7SA6 - chains H and L of the 3 polymer chains in the assembly; structure by X-ray diffraction, 2.90 A resolution.

# Chain H
Protein: JAR5 Heavy Chain
From: Mus musculus
Chain sequence (252 residues; each row starts with the number of its first residue; numbers below 1 keep their minus sign (Met-18 is residue -18)):
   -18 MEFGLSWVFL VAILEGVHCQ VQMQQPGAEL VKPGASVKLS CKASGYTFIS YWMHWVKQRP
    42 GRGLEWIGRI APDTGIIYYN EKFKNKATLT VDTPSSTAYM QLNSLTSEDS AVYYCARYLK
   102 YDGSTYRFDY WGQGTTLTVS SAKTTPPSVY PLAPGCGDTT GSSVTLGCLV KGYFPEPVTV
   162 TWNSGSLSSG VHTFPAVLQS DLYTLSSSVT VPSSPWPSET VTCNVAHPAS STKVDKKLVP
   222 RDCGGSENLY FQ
Disordered / not traced: -18 to 0, 136-142, 192-200, 222-233
Disulfides: Cys22-Cys96, Cys149-Cys204

# Chain L
Protein: JAR5 Light Chain
From: Mus musculus
Chain sequence (216 residues; numbered 1 to 216; the number before each row is that of its first residue):
     1 DIVMTQAAPS VPVTPGESVS ISCRSSKSLL HSNGNTYLFW FLQRPGQSPQ LLIYRMSNLA
    61 SGVPDRFSGS GSGTSFTLRI SRVEAEDVGV YYCMQHLEYP YTFGGGTKLE IKRADAAPTV
   121 SIFPPSSEQL TSGGASVVCF LNNFYPKDIN VKWKIDGSER QNGVLNSWTD QDSKDSTYSM
   181 SSTLTLTKDE YERHNSYTCE ATHKTSTSPI VKSFNR
Disulfides: Cys23-Cys93, Cys139-Cys199

# How chain H and chain L interact
Contacting residue pairs (58):
  Trp33(H) with Tyr99(L)
  His35(H) with Tyr101(L)
  Gln39(H) with Gln43(L), hydrogen bond; Tyr92(L)
  Leu45(H) with Pro49(L), hydrophobic; Phe103(L)
  Trp47(H) with Tyr99(L), hydrophobic; Pro100(L), hydrophobic; Tyr101(L)
  Arg50(H) with Tyr99(L), hydrogen bond
  Tyr59(H) with Tyr99(L), hydrophobic
  Asn61(H) with Pro100(L)
  Tyr95(H) with Gln43(L), hydrogen bond; Gln47(L)
  Tyr99(H) with His96(L), hydrogen bond; Tyr101(L), hydrogen bond
  Asp103(H) with Tyr37(L), hydrogen bond; Arg55(L), salt bridge
  Gly104(H) with Arg55(L)
  Thr106(H) with Tyr54(L)
  Arg108(H) with Phe39(L)
  Phe109(H) with Phe39(L), hydrophobic; Phe41(L), hydrophobic; Leu51(L)
  Asp110(H) with Leu51(L)
  Trp112(H) with Phe41(L); Ser48(L); Pro49(L)
  Gly113(H) with Ser48(L)
  Tyr131(H) with Ser126(L)
  Pro132(H) with Ser126(L); Glu128(L)
  Leu133(H) with Phe123(L)
  Ala134(H) with Phe123(L); Pro124(L)
  Pro135(H) with Phe123(L)
  Thr146(H) with Ser121(L), hydrogen bond; Phe123(L)
  Leu147(H) with Phe123(L), hydrophobic
  Gly148(H) with Phe123(L)
  His173(H) with Asn142(L), hydrogen bond; Asn143(L); Asp172(L), salt bridge; Ser179(L), hydrogen bond
  Thr174(H) with Thr169(L)
  Phe175(H) with Phe140(L), hydrophobic; Asn142(L); Ser167(L); Thr169(L); Ser179(L); Met180(L); Ser181(L)
  Pro176(H) with Ser167(L), hydrogen bond (backbone-side chain); Trp168(L)
  Ser187(H) with Ser181(L)
  Ser188(H) with Phe140(L)
  Ser189(H) with Phe140(L); Asn142(L), hydrogen bond
Also at the interface, not in a pair above, chain H (35 interface residues in all): Val37, Ala177
Also at the interface, not in a pair above, chain L (36 interface residues in all): Asn35, Met94, Gln129, Ser132, Val138

# Overview
35 residues of chain H and 36 residues of chain L are in contact, with 11 hydrogen bonds and 2 salt bridges.
Polar pairs include Asp103(H)-Arg55(L), His173(H)-Asp172(L) and Gln39(H)-Gln43(L).
Chain H is JAR5 Heavy Chain and chain L is JAR5 Light Chain, both from Mus musculus; the structure, fHbp
mutant 2416 bound to Fab JAR5, was determined by X-ray diffraction.
